PDB entry 6VBV | electron microscopy, 3.50 A resolution | chains 0 and 4 of the 9 polymer chains in the assembly

Chain 0:
Name: Bardet-Biedl syndrome 18 protein
Source organism: Bos taurus
Reference sequence: G3N2W1 (G3N2W1_BOVIN); residue numbers follow UniProt; this construct covers 1-69
Amino-acid sequence (69 residues; each row starts with the number of its first residue):
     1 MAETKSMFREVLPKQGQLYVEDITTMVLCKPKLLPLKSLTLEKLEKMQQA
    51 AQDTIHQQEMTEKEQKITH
Unresolved in the structure: 1-6, 59-69

Chain 4:
Name: Bardet-Biedl syndrome 4 protein homolog
Source organism: Bos taurus
Reference sequence: Q1JQ97 (BBS4_BOVIN); residue numbers follow UniProt; this construct covers 1-519
Amino-acid sequence (519 residues; numbered 1 to 519; the number before each row is that of its first residue):
     1 MAEEKLSARTQLPVSAESQKPVLKKAPEFPILEKQNWLIHLYYIQKDYEA
    51 CKAVIKEQLQETHGLCEYAIYVQALIFRLEGNIQESLRLFQMCAFLSPQC
   101 ADNLKQVARSLFLLGKHKAAIEVYNEAAKLNQKDWEICHNLGVCYIYLKQ
   151 FDKAQDQLHNALHLNRHDLTYIMLGKIFLLKGDLDKAIEIYKKAVEFSPE
   201 NTELLTTLGLLYLQLGIYQKAFEHLGNTLTYDPTNYKAILAAGSMMQTHG
   251 DFDVALTKYKVVACAVIESPPLWNNIGMCFFGKKKYVAAISCLKRANYLA
   301 PLDWKILYNLGLVHLTMQQYASAFHFLSAAINFQPKMGELYMLLAVALTN
   351 LEDSENAKRAYEEAVRLDKCNPLVNLNYAVLLYNQGEKRDALAQYQEMEK
   401 KVNLLKYSSSLEFDPEMVEVAQKLGAALQVGEALVWTKPVKDPKSKHQTA
   451 STSKAAGFQQPLGSNQALGQAMSSAATCRKLSSGAGGTSQLTKPPSLPLE
   501 PEPTVEAQPTEASAQTREK
Unresolved in the structure: 1-28, 403-407, 425-519

Chain 0 / chain 4 interface:
Pairs across the interface - 67 pairs, chain 0 then chain 4:
  Met-7(0) / Tyr-383(4)
  Met-7(0) / Asn-384(4)  hydrogen bond (backbone-side chain)
  Met-7(0) / Lys-423(4)
  Phe-8(0) / Val-380(4)
  Phe-8(0) / Tyr-383(4)  hydrophobic
  Phe-8(0) / Asn-384(4)  hydrogen bond (backbone-side chain)
  Phe-8(0) / Glu-419(4)
  Phe-8(0) / Val-420(4)  hydrophobic
  Phe-8(0) / Lys-423(4)
  Arg-9(0) / Val-380(4)
  Glu-10(0) / Val-346(4)
  Glu-10(0) / Thr-349(4)  hydrogen bond
  Glu-10(0) / Tyr-361(4)  hydrogen bond
  Glu-10(0) / Asn-377(4)
  Glu-10(0) / Val-380(4)
  Glu-10(0) / Leu-381(4)
  Val-11(0) / Leu-373(4)
  Val-11(0) / Asn-377(4)  hydrogen bond (backbone-side chain)
  Val-11(0) / Glu-412(4)
  Val-11(0) / Glu-416(4)
  Leu-12(0) / Leu-315(4)  hydrophobic
  Leu-12(0) / Leu-343(4)  hydrophobic
  Leu-12(0) / Val-346(4)  hydrophobic
  Pro-13(0) / Leu-312(4)
  Pro-13(0) / Met-342(4)
  Pro-13(0) / Leu-343(4)
  Pro-13(0) / Leu-373(4)
  Lys-14(0) / Phe-281(4)
  Lys-14(0) / Gly-282(4)
  Lys-14(0) / Lys-284(4)
  Gln-15(0) / Thr-248(4)  hydrogen bond (side chain-backbone)
  Gln-15(0) / Tyr-308(4)
  Gln-15(0) / Leu-312(4)
  Gly-16(0) / Met-278(4)
  Gly-16(0) / Tyr-308(4)
  Gly-16(0) / Asn-309(4)
  Gln-17(0) / Asn-274(4)  hydrogen bond (backbone-side chain)
  Gln-17(0) / Trp-304(4)
  Gln-17(0) / Lys-305(4)
  Gln-17(0) / Tyr-308(4)
  Gln-17(0) / Asn-309(4)  hydrogen bond (backbone-side chain)
  Gln-17(0) / Met-337(4)
  Leu-18(0) / Ser-244(4)
  Leu-18(0) / Gln-247(4)
  Leu-18(0) / Asn-274(4)
  Leu-18(0) / Asn-275(4)
  Leu-18(0) / Met-278(4)  hydrophobic
  Leu-18(0) / Lys-305(4)
  Tyr-19(0) / Leu-240(4)
  Tyr-19(0) / Pro-271(4)  hydrophobic
  Tyr-19(0) / Asn-274(4)
  Tyr-19(0) / Asn-275(4)  hydrogen bond (backbone-side chain)
  Tyr-19(0) / Asp-303(4)
  Tyr-19(0) / Lys-305(4)
  Tyr-19(0) / Ile-306(4)
  Val-20(0) / Leu-210(4)  hydrophobic
  Val-20(0) / Leu-213(4)  hydrophobic
  Val-20(0) / Leu-240(4)
  Val-20(0) / Ala-241(4)
  Val-20(0) / Ser-244(4)
  Glu-21(0) / Leu-210(4)
  Glu-21(0) / Leu-240(4)
  Asp-22(0) / Tyr-236(4)  hydrogen bond
  Leu-28(0) / Pro-301(4)
  Leu-28(0) / Leu-302(4)  hydrophobic
  Lys-30(0) / Tyr-298(4)
  Pro-31(0) / Tyr-298(4)
Other interface residues (no listed pair), chain 4 (50 interface residues in all): Ser-269, Leu-299, Thr-316, Gln-318, Ala-345, Asn-350, Phe-413

In short:
19 residues of chain 0 face 50 of chain 4 across their interface, with 10 hydrogen bonds. Polar pairs include
Met-7(0)/Asn-384(4), Phe-8(0)/Asn-384(4) and Glu-10(0)/Thr-349(4).
Chain 0 is Bardet-Biedl syndrome 18 protein and chain 4 is Bardet-Biedl syndrome 4 protein homolog, both from
Bos taurus; the structure, Structure of the bovine BBSome:ARL6:GTP complex, was determined by electron
microscopy (same publication as 6VBU).
